Entry 8IXD (electron microscopy, 4.40 A resolution (low resolution: residue-level contacts below are approximate; hydrogen-bond / salt-bridge calls are withheld)); this record covers chains I and D of the 27 polymer chains in the assembly.

# Chain I (and D)
Name: Tubulin alpha-1C chain
Organism: Mus musculus
Notes: EC 3.6.5.-; chain D of this document is another copy of the same molecule, construct and numbering; everything in this record applies to it too
Reference sequence: P68373 (TBA1C_MOUSE); the construct has insertions or renumbered stretches relative to UniProt, so the offset changes along the chain: 1-42 = UniProt 1-42; 49-455 = UniProt 43-449
Sequence (455 residues; numbered 1 to 455; the number before each row is that of its first residue):
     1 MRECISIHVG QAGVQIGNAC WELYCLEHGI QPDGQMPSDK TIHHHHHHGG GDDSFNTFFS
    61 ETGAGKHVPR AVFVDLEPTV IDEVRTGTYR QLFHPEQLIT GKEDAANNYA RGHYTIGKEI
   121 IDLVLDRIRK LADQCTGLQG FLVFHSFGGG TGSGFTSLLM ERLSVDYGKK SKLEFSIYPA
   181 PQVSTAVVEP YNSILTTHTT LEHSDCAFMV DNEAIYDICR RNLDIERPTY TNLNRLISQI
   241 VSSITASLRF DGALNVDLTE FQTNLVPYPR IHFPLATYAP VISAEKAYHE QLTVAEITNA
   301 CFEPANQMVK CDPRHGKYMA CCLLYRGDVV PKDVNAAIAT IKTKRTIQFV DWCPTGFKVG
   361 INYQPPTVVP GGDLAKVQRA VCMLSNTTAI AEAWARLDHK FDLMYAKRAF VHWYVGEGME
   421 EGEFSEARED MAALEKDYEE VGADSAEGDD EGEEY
Disordered / not traced: 1, 37-51, 444-455
Construct notes: insertion (43-48)
UniProt features mapped onto this chain:
  - motif: Met1 to Cys4 (MREC motif)
  - active site: Glu260
  - binding site (GTP): Gln11, Glu77, Ser146, Gly150, Thr151, Thr185, Asn212, Asn234
  - binding site (Mg(2+)): Glu77
  - site: Tyr455 (Involved in polymerization)
  - modified residue: Lys40 (N6-acetyllysine), Tyr288 (3'-nitrotyrosine), Tyr438 (Phosphotyrosine), Ser445 (Phosphoserine), Tyr455 (3'-nitrotyrosine)
Residues lining bound ligands: GTP (guanosine-5'-triphosphate): Gly10, Gln11, Ala12, Gln15, Asp75, Glu77, Asp104, Ala105, Ala106, Asn107, Ser146, Gly148, Gly149, Gly150, Thr151, Gly152, Ile177, Thr185, Tyr230, Leu233, Asn234

# Chain I / chain D interface
Contacting residue pairs (16):
  Glu61(I) - Gln291(D)
  Thr62(I) - Tyr288(D)
  Thr62(I) - His289(D)
  Thr62(I) - Glu290(D)
  Thr62(I) - Gln291(D)
  Gly63(I) - Gln291(D)
  Lys66(I) - Tyr288(D)
  Lys66(I) - His289(D)
  Val68(I) - His289(D)
  Gln91(I) - His289(D)
  His94(I) - His289(D)
  His94(I) - Glu290(D)
  Pro95(I) - Lys286(D)
  Pro95(I) - His289(D)
  Glu96(I) - Lys286(D)
  Asp133(I) - Asn299(D)
Other interface residues (no listed pair), chain I (11 interface residues in all): Gln134
Other interface residues (no listed pair), chain D (8 interface residues in all): Arg221, Glu296

# In short
The interface between chain I and chain D involves 11 residues on one side and 8 on the other. Ligands of
chain I: GTP. Curated annotation (UniProt) lists active-site residue Glu260(I), 8 GTP-binding residues and
Mg2+-binding residue Glu77(I) on chain I.
Both chains are Tubulin alpha-1C chain (Mus musculus). Entry 8IXD (GMPCPP-Alpha1C/Beta2A-microtubule decorated
with kinesin non-seam region) was determined by electron microscopy (same publication as 8IXA, 8IXB, 8IXE,
8IXF and 8IXG).
